PDB entry 6UTW | X-ray diffraction, 3.85 A resolution | chains DDD and 222 of the 9 polymer chains in the assembly

== Chain DDD ==
Molecule: DNA-directed RNA polymerase subunit beta'
Source organism: Escherichia coli
Notes: EC 2.7.7.6
UniProtKB: P0A8T7 (RPOC_ECOLI); residues 1-1407 here = UniProt positions 1-1407
Sequence (1407 residues; row label = number of the first residue in the row):
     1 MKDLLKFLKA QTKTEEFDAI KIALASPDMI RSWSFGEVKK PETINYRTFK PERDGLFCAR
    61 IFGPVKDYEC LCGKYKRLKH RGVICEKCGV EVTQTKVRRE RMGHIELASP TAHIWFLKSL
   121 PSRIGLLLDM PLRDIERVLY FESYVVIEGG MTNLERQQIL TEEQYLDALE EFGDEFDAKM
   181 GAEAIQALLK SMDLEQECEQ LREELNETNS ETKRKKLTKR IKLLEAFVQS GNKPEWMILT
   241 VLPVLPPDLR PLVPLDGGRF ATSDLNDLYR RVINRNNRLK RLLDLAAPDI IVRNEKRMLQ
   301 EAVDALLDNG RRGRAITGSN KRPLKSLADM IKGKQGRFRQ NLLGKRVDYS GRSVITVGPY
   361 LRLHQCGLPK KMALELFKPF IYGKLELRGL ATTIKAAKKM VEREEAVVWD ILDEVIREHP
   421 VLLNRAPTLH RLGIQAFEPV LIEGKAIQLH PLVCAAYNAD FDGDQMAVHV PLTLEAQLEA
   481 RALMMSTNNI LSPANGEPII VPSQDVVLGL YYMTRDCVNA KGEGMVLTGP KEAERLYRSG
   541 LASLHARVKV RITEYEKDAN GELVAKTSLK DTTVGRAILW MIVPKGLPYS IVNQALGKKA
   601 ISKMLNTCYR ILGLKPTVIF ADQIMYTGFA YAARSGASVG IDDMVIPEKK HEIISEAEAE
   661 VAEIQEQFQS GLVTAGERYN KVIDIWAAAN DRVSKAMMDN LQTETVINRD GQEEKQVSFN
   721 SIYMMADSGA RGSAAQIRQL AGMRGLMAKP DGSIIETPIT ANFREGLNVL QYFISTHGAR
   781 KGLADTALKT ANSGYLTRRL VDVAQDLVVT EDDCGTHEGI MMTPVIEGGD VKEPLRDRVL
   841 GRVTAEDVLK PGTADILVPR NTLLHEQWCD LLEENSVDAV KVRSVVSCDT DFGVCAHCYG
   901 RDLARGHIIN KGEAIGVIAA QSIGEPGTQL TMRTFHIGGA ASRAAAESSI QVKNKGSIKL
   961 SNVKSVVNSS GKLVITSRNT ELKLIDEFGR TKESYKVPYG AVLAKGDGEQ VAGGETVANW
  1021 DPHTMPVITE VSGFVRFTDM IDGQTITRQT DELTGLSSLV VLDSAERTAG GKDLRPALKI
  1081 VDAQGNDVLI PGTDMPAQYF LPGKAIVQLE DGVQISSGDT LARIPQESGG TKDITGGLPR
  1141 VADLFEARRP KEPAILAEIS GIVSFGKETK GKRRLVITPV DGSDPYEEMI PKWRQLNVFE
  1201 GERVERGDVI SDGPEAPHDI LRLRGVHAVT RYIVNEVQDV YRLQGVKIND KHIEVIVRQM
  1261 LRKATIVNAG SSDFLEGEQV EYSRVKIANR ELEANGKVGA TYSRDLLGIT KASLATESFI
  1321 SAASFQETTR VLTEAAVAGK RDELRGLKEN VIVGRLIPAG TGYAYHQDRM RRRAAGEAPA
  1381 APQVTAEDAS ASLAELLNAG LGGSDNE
Not modelled in the structure: 1-14, 1377-1407
Bound ions: Zn2+ site 1: Cys-70, Cys-72, Cys-85; Mg2+: Asp-460, Asp-462, Asp-464 (shared with 1 residue of chain 333); Zn2+ site 2: Cys-814, Cys-888, Cys-895
Ligand contacts: diphosphate (DPO): Asp-460, Arg-731, Arg-933, His-936, Ile-937
Swiss-Prot annotation at these positions:
  - binding site (Zn(2+)): Cys-70, Cys-72, Cys-85, Cys-88, Cys-814, Cys-888, Cys-895, Cys-898
  - binding site (Mg(2+)): Asp-460, Asp-462, Asp-464
  - modified residue: Lys-983 (N6-acetyllysine)
  - mutagenesis: Gln-504 (Q504P: Resistant to antibiotics salinamide A and B), Asn-690 (N690D: Resistant to antibiotics salinamide A and B), Met-697 (M697V: Resistant to antibiotics salinamide A and B), Ala-735 (A735T: Resistant to antibiotics salinamide A and B), Arg-738 (R738C/H/P/S: Resistant to antibiotics salinamide A and B), Ala-748 (A748E: Resistant to antibiotics salinamide A and B), Pro-758 (P758S/T: Resistant to antibiotics salinamide A and B), Phe-763 (F763C: Resistant to antibiotics salinamide A and B), Ser-775 (S775A: Resistant to antibiotics salinamide A and B), Ala-779 (A779T/V: Resistant to antibiotics salinamide A and B), Arg-780 (R780C: Resistant to antibiotics salinamide A and B), Gly-782 (G782A/C: Resistant to antibiotics salinamide A and B), 1 further mutagenesis entry in UniProt

== Chain 222 ==
Molecule: Synthetic DNA 50-MER (promoter template strand)
Sequence (50 nucleotides; row label = number of the first residue in the row):
     3 TCCGCGTCAG ACTCGTAGGA TTATAGCATA CGTGAGGTGG GATGTCAAGG
Not modelled in the structure: 38-52

== Interface between chain DDD and chain 222 ==
Residue-residue contacts (28):
  Arg-259(DDD) with DG21(222), hydrogen bond to the phosphate; DA22(222), salt bridge to the phosphate
  Arg-311(DDD) with DC10(222), salt bridge to the phosphate
  Ser-319(DDD) with DA22(222), hydrogen bond to the base; DT23(222), hydrogen bond to the base
  Asn-320(DDD) with DA22(222), hydrogen bond to the base
  Lys-332(DDD) with DC10(222), salt bridge to the phosphate
  Lys-334(DDD) with DA13(222), salt bridge to the phosphate; DC14(222), salt bridge to the phosphate
  Arg-339(DDD) with DG12(222), salt bridge to the phosphate
  Arg-346(DDD) with DC16(222), salt bridge to the phosphate
  Arg-352(DDD) with DC16(222), sugar contact
  Ala-426(DDD) with DC14(222), base contact; DT15(222), sugar contact
  Pro-427(DDD) with DC14(222), base contact
  Thr-790(DDD) with DA13(222), base contact
  Ala-791(DDD) with DG12(222), phosphate contact; DA13(222), sugar contact
  Gly-794(DDD) with DA13(222), sugar contact
  Tyr-795(DDD) with DA11(222), phosphate contact; DG12(222), sugar contact
  Arg-798(DDD) with DG12(222), salt bridge to the phosphate
  Gln-1326(DDD) with DA11(222), phosphate contact
  Glu-1327(DDD) with DC10(222), sugar contact; DA11(222), hydrogen bond to the phosphate
  Thr-1329(DDD) with DC10(222), phosphate contact
  Arg-1330(DDD) with DT9(222), hydrogen bond to the phosphate; DC10(222), salt bridge to the phosphate
Interface residues without a listed pair, chain DDD (23 interface residues in all): Lys-87, Thr-212, Ala-787
Interface residues without a listed pair, chain 222 (13 interface residues in all): DT3, DG36

== In short ==
The interface between chain DDD and chain 222 involves 23 residues on one side and 13 on the other, with 6
hydrogen bonds and 9 salt bridges. Polar contacts include Ser-319(DDD)/DA22(222), Ser-319(DDD)/DT23(222) and
Asn-320(DDD)/DA22(222). Bound to chain DDD: diphosphate.
Chain DDD is DNA-directed RNA polymerase subunit beta' (Escherichia coli) and chain 222 is Synthetic DNA
50-MER (promoter template strand); the structure, E. coli sigma-S transcription initiation complex with a 4-nt
RNA ("Fresh" crystal), was determined by X-ray diffraction together with 6UTV, 6UTX, 6UTY, 6UTZ, 6UU0, 6UU1
and 11 further entries from the same study.
